6LDI - chains 1 and H of the 11 polymer chains in the assembly; structure by electron microscopy, 3.69 A resolution.

[Chain 1]
Molecule: 50-nt DNA strand
Sequence (50 nucleotides; row label = number of the first residue in the row):
    39 CTTGACCTTC CCCTTGCTGG AAGGTTTATA ATGGGAGCTG TCACGGATGC

[Chain H]
Name: HTH-type transcriptional regulator CueR
Organism: Escherichia coli (strain K12)
UniProtKB: P0A9G4 (CUER_ECOLI); numbering as in UniProt (aligned over 1-135)
Sequence (139 residues; numbered -3 to 135; the number before each row is that of its first residue; numbers below 1 keep their minus sign (Gly-3 is residue -3)):
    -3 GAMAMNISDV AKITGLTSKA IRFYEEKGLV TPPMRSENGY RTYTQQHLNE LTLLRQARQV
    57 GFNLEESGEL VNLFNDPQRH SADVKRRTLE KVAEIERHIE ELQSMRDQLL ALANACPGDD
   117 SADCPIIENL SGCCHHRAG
Unresolved in the structure: -3 to 0, 129-135
Sequence notes: expression tag (-3 to 0)
Bound ions: silver ion near Cys112 (its only coordinating residue here)
Reported in the primary citation:
  - binding site for the 50-nt DNA strand (chain 1): Ser4, Lys15, Arg18, Phe19, Tyr20, Arg31, Tyr36, Arg37, Arg54, Leu60

[How chain 1 and chain H interact]
Pairs across the interface - 10 pairs, chain 1 then chain H:
  DC45(1) - Ile3(H)  phosphate contact
  DC45(1) - Ser4(H)  phosphate contact
  DC45(1) - Tyr36(H)  sugar contact
  DT46(1) - Ile3(H)  phosphate contact
  DT46(1) - Arg18(H)  salt bridge to the phosphate
  DT46(1) - Gly35(H)  sugar contact
  DT46(1) - Arg37(H)  salt bridge to the phosphate
  DT47(1) - Arg18(H)  base contact
  DT47(1) - Arg31(H)  salt bridge to the phosphate
  DT47(1) - Arg37(H)  salt bridge to the phosphate
Other interface residues (no listed pair), chain 1 (4 interface residues in all): DC44

[Overview]
Chain 1 and chain H form an interface of 4 and 7 residues respectively, with 4 salt bridges. Polar contacts
include DT46(1)-Arg18(H), DT46(1)-Arg37(H) and DT47(1)-Arg31(H). From the paper: a binding site for the 50-nt
DNA strand (chain 1) at Ser4(H), Lys15(H) and Arg18(H) among others.
Chain 1 is a 50-nt DNA strand and chain H is HTH-type transcriptional regulator CueR (Escherichia coli (strain
K12)); the structure, The cryo-EM structure of E. coli CueR transcription activation complex, was determined
by electron microscopy (same publication as 7C17).
